4Z9V - chains A and E of the 8 polymer chains in the assembly; structure by X-ray diffraction, 2.10 A resolution.

[Chain A]
Protein: Bcl-2-like protein 1, APOPTOSIS REGULATOR BCL-XL
Source organism: Homo sapiens
Notes: engineered mutation(s): FRAGMENT: BCL-XL DELTA-LOOP, residues 1-28 and residues 83-208
UniProt: Q07817 (B2CL1_HUMAN); residue numbers follow UniProt; this construct covers 1-26, 83-208
Sequence (153 residues; each row starts with the number of its first residue; note: 56 numbers in that range are skipped by the numbering (no residue carries them; nothing is unmodelled there); numbering starts at 0):
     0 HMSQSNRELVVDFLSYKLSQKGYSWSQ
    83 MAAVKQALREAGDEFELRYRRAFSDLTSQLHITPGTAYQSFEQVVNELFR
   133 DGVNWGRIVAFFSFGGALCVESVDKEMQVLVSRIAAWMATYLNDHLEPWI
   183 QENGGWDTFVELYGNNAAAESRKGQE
Construct notes: expression tag (0)
Residues lining bound ligands: bicarbonate ion (BCT): Asp11, Ser14, Tyr15, Ala84, Arg91
What the authors report for this chain:
  - mutagenesis - Y101K: abolished binding to Translationally-controlled tumor protein (chain E)
  - conformationally variable residues (side-chain flip): Phe105

[Chain E]
Protein: Translationally-controlled tumor protein
Source organism: Homo sapiens
Notes: engineered mutation(s): Nterminal peptide
UniProt: P13693 (TCTP_HUMAN); residue numbers follow UniProt; this construct covers 11-31
Sequence (21 residues; numbered 11 to 31; the number before each row is that of its first residue):
    11 DEMFSDIYKIREIADGLCLEV
What the authors report for this chain:
  - mutagenesis - R21A: abolished binding to Bcl-2-like protein 1, APOPTOSIS REGULATOR BCL-XL (chain A)
  - conformationally variable residues: Asp16 to Leu27

[Chain A / chain E interface]
Contacting residue pairs (14; chain A residue first):
  Val155(A) with Met13(E), hydrophobic
  Gln160(A) with Met13(E), hydrogen bond (side chain-backbone); Phe14(E); Tyr18(E), hydrogen bond; Gly26(E)
  Val161(A) with Gly26(E)
  Val163(A) with Met13(E), hydrophobic; Gly26(E)
  Ser164(A) with Asp25(E), hydrogen bond (side chain-backbone); Gly26(E), hydrogen bond (backbone-backbone); Cys28(E)
  Arg165(A) with Asp25(E), salt bridge; Glu30(E), salt bridge
  Ala167(A) with Leu29(E), hydrophobic
Other interface residues (no listed pair), chain A (8 interface residues in all): Ala168
Other interface residues (no listed pair), chain E (9 interface residues in all): Leu27
The authors on this interface:
  - interface residues, chain E: Leu27(E), Leu29(E)

[Overview]
8 residues of chain A face 9 of chain E across their interface; the contacts include 4 hydrogen bonds and 2
salt bridges. Polar contacts include Arg165(A)-Asp25(E), Arg165(A)-Glu30(E) and Gln160(A)-Met13(E). Bound to
chain A: bicarbonate ion. The paper reports that Y101K of chain A abolishes binding to
Translationally-controlled tumor protein (chain E); interface residues Leu27(E) and Leu29(E).
Here chain A is Bcl-2-like protein 1, APOPTOSIS REGULATOR BCL-XL and chain E is Translationally-controlled
tumor protein, both from Homo sapiens. Entry 4Z9V (TCTP contains a BH3-like domain, which instead of
inhibiting, activates Bcl-xL) was determined by X-ray diffraction.
